PDB entry 8ACF | X-ray diffraction, 1.80 A resolution | chains H and L of the 4 polymer chains in the assembly

== Chain H ==
Name: Heavy chain of mAb ARGX-117 Fab
From: Homo sapiens
Notes: antibody fragment or engineered binder
Amino-acid sequence (219 residues; row label = number of the first residue in the row):
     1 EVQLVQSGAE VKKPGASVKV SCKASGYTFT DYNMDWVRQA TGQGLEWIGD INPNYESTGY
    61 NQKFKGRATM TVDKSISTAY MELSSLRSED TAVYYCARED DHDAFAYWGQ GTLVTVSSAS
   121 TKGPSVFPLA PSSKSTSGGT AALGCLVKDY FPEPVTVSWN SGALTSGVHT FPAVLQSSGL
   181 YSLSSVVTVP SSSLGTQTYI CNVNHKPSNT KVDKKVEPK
Cystine bridges: C22-C96, C145-C201
Ion coordination: Ca2+: E99, D103 (shared with 1 residue of chain A; Y100(L) of chain L)

== Chain L ==
Name: Light chain of mAb ARGX-117 Fab
From: Homo sapiens
Notes: antibody fragment or engineered binder
Amino-acid sequence (218 residues; row label = number of the first residue in the row):
     1 DNVLTQSPDS LAVSLGERAT ISCRASKSVR TSGYNYMHWY QQKPGQPPKL LIYLASNLKS
    61 GVPDRFSGSG SGTDFTLTIS SLQAEDAATY YCQHSRELPY TFGQGTKLEI KRTVAAPSVF
   121 IFPPSDEQLK SGTASVVCLL NNFYPREAKV QWKVDNALQS GNSQESVTEQ DSKDSTYSLS
   181 STLTLSKADY EKHKVYACEV THQGLSSPVT KSFNRGEC
Disordered / not traced: 216-218
Cystine bridges: C23-C92, C138-C198
Ion coordination: Ca2+: Y100 (shared with 1 residue of chain A; E99(H), D103(H) of chain H)

== Interface between chain H and chain L ==
Residue-residue contacts - 73 pairs, chain H then chain L:
  D35(H) - Y100(L)
  Q39(H) - Q42(L)  hydrogen bond
  Q39(H) - Y91(L)  hydrogen bond
  Q43(H) - Y91(L)
  L45(H) - P48(L)  hydrophobic
  L45(H) - Y91(L)  hydrophobic
  L45(H) - F102(L)
  W47(H) - L98(L)  hydrophobic
  W47(H) - P99(L)  hydrophobic
  W47(H) - Y100(L)
  N61(H) - P99(L)
  Y95(H) - Q42(L)
  Y95(H) - Q46(L)
  Y95(H) - P47(L)  hydrophobic
  D100(H) - L50(L)
  D100(H) - K59(L)  salt bridge
  H102(H) - H38(L)
  H102(H) - Y53(L)
  H102(H) - L54(L)
  D103(H) - H38(L)  hydrogen bond (backbone-side chain)
  D103(H) - S95(L)
  D103(H) - Y100(L)  hydrogen bond
  A104(H) - H38(L)
  A104(H) - Y40(L)
  A104(H) - L50(L)  hydrophobic
  F105(H) - Y40(L)  hydrogen bond (backbone-side chain)
  F105(H) - L50(L)
  F105(H) - Q93(L)
  F105(H) - F102(L)  hydrophobic
  A106(H) - L50(L)  hydrophobic
  W108(H) - P47(L)  hydrophobic
  W108(H) - P48(L)
  G109(H) - P47(L)
  V126(H) - E127(L)
  F127(H) - S125(L)
  F127(H) - E127(L)
  F127(H) - Q128(L)
  P128(H) - S125(L)
  L129(H) - F122(L)
  L129(H) - V137(L)  hydrophobic
  A130(H) - F122(L)
  K134(H) - F120(L)
  K134(H) - I121(L)  hydrogen bond (backbone-backbone)
  K134(H) - K211(L)
  K134(H) - S212(L)  hydrogen bond (side chain-backbone)
  S135(H) - F120(L)
  S135(H) - F122(L)
  T136(H) - F120(L)
  S137(H) - F120(L)
  A142(H) - F122(L)
  L146(H) - S135(L)
  K148(H) - Q128(L)
  K148(H) - S135(L)
  H169(H) - N141(L)
  H169(H) - N142(L)
  H169(H) - D171(L)
  H169(H) - S178(L)
  F171(H) - L139(L)  hydrophobic
  F171(H) - S166(L)
  F171(H) - T168(L)
  F171(H) - S178(L)
  F171(H) - L179(L)
  F171(H) - S180(L)
  P172(H) - S166(L)  hydrogen bond (backbone-side chain)
  P172(H) - V167(L)
  V174(H) - Q164(L)
  V174(H) - E165(L)
  V174(H) - S166(L)
  L175(H) - Q164(L)  hydrogen bond (backbone-side chain)
  Q176(H) - Q164(L)
  T188(H) - N141(L)
  K214(H) - E127(L)  salt bridge
  K219(H) - P124(L)  hydrogen bond (side chain-backbone)
Other interface residues (no listed pair), chain H (44 interface residues in all): V37, G44, D50, K63, Q110, L143, T170, V186
Other interface residues (no listed pair), chain L (46 interface residues in all): D1, Y36, P123, D126, T133, F213

== Overview ==
44 residues of chain H and 46 residues of chain L are in contact, with 10 hydrogen bonds and 2 salt bridges.
Polar contacts include D100(H)-K59(L), K214(H)-E127(L) and Q39(H)-Q42(L). E99(H), D103(H) and Y100(L) form the
Ca2+ site.
Chain H is Heavy chain of mAb ARGX-117 Fab and chain L is Light chain of mAb ARGX-117 Fab, both from Homo
sapiens; the structure, Structure of the argX-117 in complex with a complement C2 fragment at low pH, was
determined by X-ray diffraction.
